5S5U - chains A and F of the 6 polymer chains in the assembly; structure by X-ray diffraction, 2.50 A resolution.

[Chain A]
Protein: Tubulin alpha-1B chain
Source organism: Bos taurus
Reference sequence: P81947 (TBA1B_BOVIN); residue numbers follow UniProt; this construct covers 1-451
Amino-acid sequence (451 residues; row label = number of the first residue in the row):
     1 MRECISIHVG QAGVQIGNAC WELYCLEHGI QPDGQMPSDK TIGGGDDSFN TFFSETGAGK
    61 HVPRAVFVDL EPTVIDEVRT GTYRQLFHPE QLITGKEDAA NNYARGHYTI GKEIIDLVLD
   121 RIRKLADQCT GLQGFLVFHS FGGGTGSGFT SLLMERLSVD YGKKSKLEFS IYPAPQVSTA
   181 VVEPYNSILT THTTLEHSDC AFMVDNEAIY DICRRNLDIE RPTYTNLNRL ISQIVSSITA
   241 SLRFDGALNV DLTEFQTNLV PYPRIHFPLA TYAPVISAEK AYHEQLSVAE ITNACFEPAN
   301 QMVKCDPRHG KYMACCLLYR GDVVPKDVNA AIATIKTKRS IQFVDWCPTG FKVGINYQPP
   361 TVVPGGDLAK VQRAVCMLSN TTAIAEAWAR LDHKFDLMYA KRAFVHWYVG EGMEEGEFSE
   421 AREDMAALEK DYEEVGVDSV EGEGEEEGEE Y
Disordered / not traced: 439-451
Ion coordination: Ca2+: D39, T41, G44, E55
Small-molecule neighbours: GTP (guanosine-5'-triphosphate): G10, Q11, A12, Q15, I16, D69, D98, A99, A100, N101, S140, G142, G143, G144, T145, G146, I171, P173, V177, S178, E183, N206, Y224, L227, N228, I231

[Chain F]
Protein: Tubulin-Tyrosine Ligase
Source organism: Gallus gallus
Reference sequence: E1BQ43 (E1BQ43_CHICK); residues 1-378 here = UniProt positions 1-378
Amino-acid sequence (384 residues; row label = number of the first residue in the row):
     1 MYTFVVRDEN SSVYAEVSRL LLATGQWKRL RKDNPRFNLM LGERNRLPFG RLGHEPGLVQ
    61 LVNYYRGADK LCRKASLVKL IKTSPELSES CTWFPESYVI YPTNLKTPVA PAQNGIRHLI
   121 NNTRTDEREV FLAAYNRRRE GREGNVWIAK SSAGAKGEGI LISSEASELL DFIDEQGQVH
   181 VIQKYLEKPL LLEPGHRKFD IRSWVLVDHL YNIYLYREGV LRTSSEPYNS ANFQDKTCHL
   241 TNHCIQKEYS KNYGRYEEGN EMFFEEFNQY LMDALNTTLE NSILLQIKHI IRSCLMCIEP
   301 AISTKHLHYQ SFQLFGFDFM VDEELKVWLI EVNGAPACAQ KLYAELCQGI VDVAISSVFP
   361 LADTGQKTSQ PTSIFIKLHH HHHH
Disordered / not traced: 106-124, 156-158, 363-370, 383-384
Differences from the reference sequence: expression tag (379-384)
Ion coordination: Mg2+: E331 (together with AMP-PCP)
Small-molecule neighbours: AMP-PCP (ACP; phosphomethylphosphonic acid adenylate ester): K74, I148, K150, A155, Q183, K184, Y185, L186, K198, D200, R202, R222, H239, T241, N242, D318, M320, I330, E331, N333

[Interface between chain A and chain F]
Residue-residue contacts (22):
  P175(A) with P56(F), hydrophobic
  Q176(A) with P56(F)
  E207(A) with G53(F); H54(F), salt bridge
  E297(A) with H306(F)
  P298(A) with L307(F), hydrophobic
  K304(A) with H54(F)
  D306(A) with R66(F); L307(F)
  R308(A) with P300(F), hydrogen bond (side chain-backbone); A301(F), hydrogen bond (side chain-backbone); I302(F); S303(F), hydrogen bond (side chain-backbone); L307(F)
  H309(A) with R66(F), hydrogen bond (side chain-backbone); G67(F); A301(F)
  E386(A) with R66(F), salt bridge
  R390(A) with G50(F); H54(F), hydrogen bond
  H393(A) with R51(F)
  E433(A) with R46(F), salt bridge
Also at the interface, not in a pair above, chain A (16 interface residues in all): C305, K338, S340
Also at the interface, not in a pair above, chain F (16 interface residues in all): E299, H308

[In short]
Chain A and chain F each contribute 16 residues to their interface, with 5 hydrogen bonds and 3 salt bridges.
Among the polar pairs are E207(A)-H54(F), E386(A)-R66(F) and E433(A)-R46(F). Ligands of chain A: GTP. Ligands
of chain F: AMP-PCP.
Chain A is Tubulin alpha-1B chain (Bos taurus) and chain F is Tubulin-Tyrosine Ligase (Gallus gallus); the
structure, Tubulin-Z1124201124-complex, was determined by X-ray diffraction, deposited together with 5S4L,
5S4M, 5S4N, 5S4O, 5S4P, 5S4Q and 52 further entries.
